Entry 7FLI (X-ray diffraction, 1.75 A resolution); this record covers chains A and B.

# Chain A
Name: Pre-mRNA-splicing factor 8
Source organism: Saccharomyces cerevisiae S288C
Reference sequence: P33334 (PRP8_YEAST); residue numbers follow UniProt; this construct covers 1836-2090
Sequence (258 residues; numbered 1833 to 2090; the number before each row is that of its first residue):
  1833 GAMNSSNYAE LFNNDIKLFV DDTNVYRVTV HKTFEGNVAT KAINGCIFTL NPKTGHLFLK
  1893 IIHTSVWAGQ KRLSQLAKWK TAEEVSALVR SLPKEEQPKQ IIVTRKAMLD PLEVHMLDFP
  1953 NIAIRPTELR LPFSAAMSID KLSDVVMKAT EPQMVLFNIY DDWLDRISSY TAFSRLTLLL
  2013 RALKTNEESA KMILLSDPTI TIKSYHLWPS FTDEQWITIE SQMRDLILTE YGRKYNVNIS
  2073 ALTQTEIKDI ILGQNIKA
Disordered / not traced: 2070-2090
Differences from the reference sequence: expression tag (1833-1835)
UniProt features mapped onto this chain:
  - mutagenesis: Asp1853 (D1853A: Alters protein folding. Severely impaired growth. Strongly reduced growth at 35 degrees Celsius; when associated with A-1854; D1853N: Reduced growth at 30 degrees Celsius ...), Asp1854 (D1854A: Reduced growth at 30 degrees Celsius. Strongly reduced growth at 16 degrees Celsius. Strongly reduced growth at 35 degrees Celsius; when associated with A-1853 ...), Thr1855 (T1855A: Reduced growth at 30 degrees Celsius. Strongly reduced growth at 16 degrees Celsius), Thr1936 (T1936A: Reduced growth at 30 degrees Celsius. Strongly reduced growth at 16 degrees Celsius), Arg1937 (R1937K: Severely impaired growth. Reduced growth at 30 degrees Celsius. Strongly reduced growth at 16 degrees Celsius)
Ligand contacts: VDD ((2S)-2-[(pyridin-2-yl)sulfanyl]propanoic acid): His1888, Leu1889, Phe1890, Leu1988, Phe1989, Asn1990

# Chain B
Name: A1 cistron-splicing factor AAR2
Source organism: Saccharomyces cerevisiae S288C
Reference sequence: P32357 (AAR2_YEAST); aligned to UniProt positions 1-317 over residues 1-317
Sequence (308 residues; row label = number of the first residue in the row; note: 13 numbers in that range are skipped by the numbering (no residue carries them; nothing is unmodelled there); numbers below 1 keep their minus sign (Gly-3 is residue -3)):
    -3 GAMAMNTVPF TSAPIEVTIG IDQYSFNVKE NQPFHGIKDI PIGHVHVIHF QHADNSSMRY
    57 GYWFDCRMGN FYIQYDPKDG LYKMMEERDG AKFENIVHNF KERQMMVSYP KIDEDDTWYN
   117 LTEFVQMDKI RKIVRKDENQ FSYVDSSMTT VQENEL
   166 SSSSSDPAHS LNYTVINFKS REAIRPGHEM EDFLDKSYYL NTVMLQGIFK NSSNYFGELQ
   226 FAFLNAMFFG NYGSSLQWHA MIELICSSAT VPKHMLDKLD EILYYQIKTL PEQYSDILLN
   286 ERVWNICLYS SFQKNSLHNT EKIMENKYPE LL
Disordered / not traced: -3 to 0, 166-169
Differences from the reference sequence: expression tag (-3 to 0); conflict Ser166 (Leu153 in P32357), Ser167 (Lys154 in P32357), Ser170 (Asp in P32357)
UniProt features mapped onto this chain:
  - region: Leu261 to Ile282 (Leucine-zipper)
  - modified residue: Ser253 (Phosphoserine), Thr274 (Phosphothreonine)
Disulfide bonds: Cys251-Cys292

# Interface between chain A and chain B
Pairs across the interface - 18 pairs, chain A then chain B:
  Gln1907(A) - Met195(B)
  Gln1907(A) - Leu199(B)
  Leu1908(A) - Met195(B)  hydrophobic
  Trp1911(A) - Glu194(B)
  Trp1911(A) - Met195(B)  hydrophobic
  Trp1911(A) - Phe198(B)  hydrophobic
  Asp1942(A) - Lys184(B)  salt bridge
  Asp1942(A) - Phe198(B)
  Glu1945(A) - Lys184(B)  salt bridge
  Val1946(A) - Ile189(B)  hydrophobic
  Val1946(A) - Glu194(B)
  Val1946(A) - Phe198(B)  hydrophobic
  His1947(A) - Glu194(B)  salt bridge
  Leu1949(A) - Lys184(B)
  Leu1949(A) - Ser185(B)
  Leu1949(A) - Arg186(B)
  Leu1949(A) - Ile189(B)  hydrophobic
  Asp1950(A) - Arg186(B)  salt bridge

# Summary
Chain A and chain B form an interface of 9 and 8 residues respectively; the contacts include 4 salt bridges.
Polar pairs include Asp1942(A)-Lys184(B), Glu1945(A)-Lys184(B) and His1947(A)-Glu194(B). Ligands of chain A:
compound VDD. UniProt lists 5 mutagenesis sites on chain A.
Here chain A is Pre-mRNA-splicing factor 8 and chain B is A1 cistron-splicing factor AAR2, both from
Saccharomyces cerevisiae S288C. Entry 7FLI (PanDDA analysis group deposition -- Aar2/RNaseH in complex with
fragment P05D09 from the F2X-Universal Library) was determined by X-ray diffraction together with 5ST0, 5ST1,
5ST2, 5ST3, 5ST4, 5ST5 and 248 further entries from the same study.
